PDB entry 7Z31 | electron microscopy, 2.76 A resolution | chains O and P of the 19 polymer chains in the assembly

# Chain O
Name: DNA-directed RNA polymerase III subunit RPC3
Organism: Saccharomyces cerevisiae S288C
UniProt: P32349 (RPC3_YEAST); numbering as in UniProt (aligned over 1-654)
Chain sequence (654 residues; numbered 1 to 654; the number before each row is that of its first residue):
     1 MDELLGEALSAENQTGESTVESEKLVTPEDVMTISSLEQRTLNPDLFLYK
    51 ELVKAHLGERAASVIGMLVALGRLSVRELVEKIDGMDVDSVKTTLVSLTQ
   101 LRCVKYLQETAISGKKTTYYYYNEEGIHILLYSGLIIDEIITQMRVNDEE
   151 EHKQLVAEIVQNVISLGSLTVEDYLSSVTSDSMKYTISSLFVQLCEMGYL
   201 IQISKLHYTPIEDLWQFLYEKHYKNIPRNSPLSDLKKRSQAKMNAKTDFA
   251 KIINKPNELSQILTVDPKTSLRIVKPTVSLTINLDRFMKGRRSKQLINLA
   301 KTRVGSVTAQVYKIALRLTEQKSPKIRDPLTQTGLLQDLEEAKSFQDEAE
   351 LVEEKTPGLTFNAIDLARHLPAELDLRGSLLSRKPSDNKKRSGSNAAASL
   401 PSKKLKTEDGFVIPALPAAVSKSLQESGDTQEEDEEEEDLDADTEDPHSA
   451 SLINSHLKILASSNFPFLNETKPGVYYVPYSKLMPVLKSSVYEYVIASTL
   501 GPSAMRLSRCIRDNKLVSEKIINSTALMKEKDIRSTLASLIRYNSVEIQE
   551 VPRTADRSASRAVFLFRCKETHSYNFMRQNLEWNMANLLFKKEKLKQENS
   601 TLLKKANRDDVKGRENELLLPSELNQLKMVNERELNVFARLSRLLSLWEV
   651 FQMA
Unresolved in the structure: 1-24, 385-446

# Chain P
Name: DNA-directed RNA polymerase III subunit RPC6
Organism: Saccharomyces cerevisiae S288C
UniProt: P32910 (RPC6_YEAST); numbering as in UniProt (aligned over 1-317)
Chain sequence (317 residues; each row starts with the number of its first residue):
     1 MSGMIENGLQLSDNAKTLHSQMMSKGIGALFTQQELQKQMGIGSLTDLMS
    51 IVQELLDKNLIKLVKQNDELKFQGVLESEAQKKATMSAEEALVYSYIEAS
   101 GREGIWSKTIKARTNLHQHVVLKCLKSLESQRYVKSVKSVKFPTRKIYML
   151 YSLQPSVDITGGPWFTDGELDIEFINSLLTIVWRFISENTFPNGFKNFEN
   201 GPKKNVFYAPNVKNYSTTQEILEFITAAQVANVELTPSNIRSLCEVLVYD
   251 DKLEKVTHDCYRVTLESILQMNQGEGEPEAGNKALEDEEEFSIFNYFKMF
   301 PASKHDKEVVYFDEWTI
Unresolved in the structure: 1-161, 272-290, 317

# Chain O / chain P interface
Residue-residue contacts (77; chain O residue first):
  Arg40(O) - Glu314(P)  salt bridge
  Arg40(O) - Trp315(P)
  Pro44(O) - Trp315(P)  hydrophobic
  Asn298(O) - Phe291(P)
  Asn298(O) - Ser292(P)
  Leu299(O) - Phe294(P)  hydrophobic
  Thr302(O) - Leu265(P)
  Thr302(O) - Ile268(P)
  Thr302(O) - Ser292(P)
  Thr302(O) - Phe294(P)
  Thr302(O) - Asn295(P)  hydrogen bond
  Arg303(O) - Glu254(P)  salt bridge
  Arg303(O) - Thr264(P)
  Val304(O) - Phe207(P)  hydrophobic
  Ser306(O) - Pro202(P)
  Val307(O) - Pro202(P)
  Val307(O) - Lys203(P)
  Val307(O) - Lys204(P)
  Val307(O) - Asn205(P)
  Thr308(O) - Phe207(P)
  Gly378(O) - Val206(P)
  Leu380(O) - Phe207(P)
  Leu381(O) - Pro192(P)  hydrophobic
  Leu381(O) - Phe207(P)  hydrogen bond (backbone-backbone)
  Leu381(O) - Tyr208(P)  hydrophobic
  Leu381(O) - Ala209(P)  hydrogen bond (backbone-backbone)
  Arg383(O) - Tyr208(P)
  Lys384(O) - Asn189(P)  hydrogen bond (side chain-backbone)
  Lys384(O) - Tyr208(P)
  Ser455(O) - Pro210(P)
  Ile459(O) - Pro210(P)  hydrophobic
  Asn464(O) - Glu254(P)
  Asn464(O) - Lys255(P)
  Asn464(O) - Val256(P)
  Val491(O) - Ile293(P)  hydrophobic
  Tyr494(O) - Ile293(P)
  Tyr494(O) - Phe294(P)  hydrogen bond (side chain-backbone)
  Val495(O) - Ile293(P)  hydrophobic
  Ala497(O) - Tyr296(P)
  Ser498(O) - Tyr296(P)
  Thr499(O) - Phe312(P)
  Pro502(O) - Asp250(P)
  Met505(O) - Asp250(P)
  Arg506(O) - Leu179(P)
  Arg506(O) - Val246(P)  hydrogen bond (side chain-backbone)
  Arg506(O) - Tyr249(P)
  Arg506(O) - Asp250(P)
  Arg509(O) - Tyr249(P)
  Cys510(O) - Tyr249(P)
  Asp513(O) - Tyr249(P)
  Thr525(O) - Val246(P)
  Thr525(O) - Tyr249(P)
  Ala526(O) - Val246(P)
  Leu527(O) - Trp164(P)
  Leu527(O) - Ile175(P)
  Leu527(O) - Val246(P)  hydrophobic
  Met528(O) - Leu170(P)
  Met528(O) - Asn176(P)
  Lys529(O) - Ile172(P)
  Tyr543(O) - Phe312(P)  hydrophobic
  Phe576(O) - Phe312(P)  hydrophobic
  Phe576(O) - Trp315(P)  hydrophobic
  Met577(O) - Phe312(P)  hydrophobic
  Gln579(O) - Trp315(P)
  Asn580(O) - Phe312(P)  hydrogen bond (side chain-backbone)
  Trp583(O) - Glu314(P)
  Trp583(O) - Trp315(P)
  Asn584(O) - Val310(P)
  Asn584(O) - Tyr311(P)
  Leu588(O) - Val310(P)  hydrophobic
  Arg633(O) - Lys307(P)
  Arg633(O) - Glu308(P)  salt bridge
  Val637(O) - Glu308(P)
  Arg643(O) - Phe291(P)
  Ser646(O) - Phe291(P)
  Ser646(O) - Ile293(P)
  Leu647(O) - Ile293(P)  hydrophobic
Also at the interface, not in a pair above, chain O (59 interface residues in all): Ser35, Gly305, Ser379, Ser382, Lys458, Phe465, Ser490, Leu500, Arg542, Lys591, Arg640
Also at the interface, not in a pair above, chain P (43 interface residues in all): Asp251, Ala302, Asp306, Asp313

# Summary
59 residues of chain O and 43 residues of chain P are in contact, with 7 hydrogen bonds and 3 salt bridges.
Polar contacts include Arg40(O)-Glu314(P), Arg303(O)-Glu254(P) and Arg633(O)-Glu308(P).
Here chain O is DNA-directed RNA polymerase III subunit RPC3 and chain P is DNA-directed RNA polymerase III
subunit RPC6, both from Saccharomyces cerevisiae S288C. Entry 7Z31 (Structure of yeast RNA Polymerase III-Ty1
integrase complex at 2.7 A (focus subunit C11, no C11 ...) was determined by electron microscopy (same
publication as 7Z0H, 7Z2Z, 7Z30 and 8BWS).
